Entry 5L5B (X-ray diffraction, 2.80 A resolution); this record covers chains F and G of the 28 polymer chains in the assembly.

Chain F:
Molecule: Probable proteasome subunit alpha type-7
Source organism: Saccharomyces cerevisiae (strain ATCC 204508 / S288c)
Notes: EC 3.4.25.1
UniProtKB: P21242 (PSA7_YEAST); residues -3 to 284 here correspond to UniProt positions 1-288 (UniProt number = residue number + 4)
Chain sequence (288 residues; numbered -3 to 284; the number before each row is that of its first residue; numbers below 1 keep their minus sign (Met-3 is residue -3)):
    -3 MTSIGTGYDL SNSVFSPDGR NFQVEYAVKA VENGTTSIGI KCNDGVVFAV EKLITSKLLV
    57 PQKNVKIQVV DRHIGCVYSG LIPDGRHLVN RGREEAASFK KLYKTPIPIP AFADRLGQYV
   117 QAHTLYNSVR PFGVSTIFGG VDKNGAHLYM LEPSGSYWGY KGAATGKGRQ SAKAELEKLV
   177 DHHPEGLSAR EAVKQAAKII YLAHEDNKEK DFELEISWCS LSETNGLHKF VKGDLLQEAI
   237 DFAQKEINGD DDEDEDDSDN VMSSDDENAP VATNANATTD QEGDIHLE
Not modelled in the structure: -3 to 1, 245-284
Swiss-Prot annotation at these positions:
  - modified residue: Thr-2 (N-acetylthreonine)

Chain G:
Molecule: Proteasome subunit alpha type-1
Source organism: Saccharomyces cerevisiae (strain ATCC 204508 / S288c)
Notes: EC 3.4.25.1
UniProtKB: P21243 (PSA1_YEAST); residues -8 to 243 here correspond to UniProt positions 1-252 (UniProt number = residue number + 9)
Chain sequence (252 residues; numbered -8 to 243; the number before each row is that of its first residue; numbers below 1 keep their minus sign (Met-8 is residue -8)):
    -8 MSGAAAASAA GYDRHITIFS PEGRLYQVEY AFKATNQTNI NSLAVRGKDC TVVISQKKVP
    52 DKLLDPTTVS YIFCISRTIG MVVNGPIPDA RNAALRAKAE AAEFRYKYGY DMPCDVLAKR
   112 MANLSQIYTQ RAYMRPLGVI LTFVSVDEEL GPSIYKTDPA GYYVGYKATA TGPKQQEITT
   172 NLENHFKKSK IDHINEESWE KVVEFAITHM IDALGTEFSK NDLEVGVATK DKFFTLSAEN
   232 IEERLVAIAE QD
Not modelled in the structure: -8 to 1, 243
Bound ions: Mg2+: Thr8, Tyr119, Arg122, Met125

Interface between chain F and chain G:
Contacting residue pairs (59):
  Thr2(F) - His6(G)
  Gly3(F) - His6(G)
  Tyr4(F) - Arg5(G)
  Tyr4(F) - His6(G)
  Tyr4(F) - Tyr21(G)
  Ser9(F) - Arg126(G)
  Val10(F) - His6(G)
  Val10(F) - Gln18(G)
  Phe11(F) - Gln18(G)  hydrogen bond (backbone-side chain)
  Phe11(F) - Tyr21(G)
  Phe11(F) - Ala25(G)  hydrophobic
  Phe11(F) - Arg126(G)
  Phe11(F) - Pro127(G)
  Ser12(F) - Tyr21(G)
  Pro13(F) - Tyr21(G)  hydrophobic
  Pro13(F) - Lys24(G)  hydrogen bond (backbone-side chain)
  Asp14(F) - Lys24(G)
  Gly15(F) - Tyr21(G)
  Gly15(F) - Ala25(G)
  Lys37(F) - Asp56(G)  salt bridge
  Asp110(F) - Arg82(G)
  Gln114(F) - Arg82(G)  hydrogen bond (side chain-backbone)
  Gln114(F) - Asn83(G)
  Gln114(F) - Leu86(G)
  Gln117(F) - Pro79(G)
  Gln117(F) - Asp80(G)
  Gln117(F) - Asn83(G)  hydrogen bond
  Gln117(F) - Arg126(G)
  Thr120(F) - Arg126(G)  hydrogen bond (backbone-side chain)
  Leu121(F) - Tyr124(G)
  Leu121(F) - Arg126(G)
  Tyr122(F) - Tyr124(G)
  Tyr122(F) - Met125(G)  hydrophobic
  Ser150(F) - Pro79(G)
  Ser152(F) - Ile78(G)
  Ser152(F) - Pro79(G)
  Tyr153(F) - Arg82(G)  hydrogen bond (backbone-side chain)
  Trp154(F) - Leu55(G)  hydrophobic
  Trp154(F) - Thr59(G)
  Trp154(F) - Val60(G)  hydrophobic
  Trp154(F) - Ser61(G)
  Trp154(F) - Tyr62(G)
  Trp154(F) - Ile78(G)  hydrophobic
  Trp154(F) - Arg82(G)
  Gly155(F) - Leu55(G)
  Gly155(F) - Asp56(G)  hydrogen bond (backbone-backbone)
  Gly155(F) - Thr59(G)  hydrogen bond (backbone-side chain)
  Tyr156(F) - Leu54(G)
  Tyr156(F) - Leu55(G)
  Tyr156(F) - Asp56(G)
  Lys157(F) - Lys53(G)
  Lys157(F) - Leu54(G)  hydrogen bond (backbone-backbone)
  Lys157(F) - Leu55(G)
  Gly158(F) - Leu54(G)
  Leu172(F) - Leu54(G)  hydrophobic
  Glu173(F) - Lys53(G)
  Glu173(F) - Leu54(G)
  Val176(F) - Leu54(G)  hydrophobic
  Asp177(F) - Lys53(G)  salt bridge
Other interface residues (no listed pair), chain F (32 interface residues in all): Tyr145, Gly151, Lys169
Other interface residues (no listed pair), chain G (28 interface residues in all): Ala22, Asp52, Leu128, Gly129

In short:
The interface between chain F and chain G involves 32 residues on one side and 28 on the other; the contacts
include 9 hydrogen bonds and 2 salt bridges. Polar contacts include Lys37(F)-Asp56(G), Asp177(F)-Lys53(G) and
Phe11(F)-Gln18(G).
Chain F is Probable proteasome subunit alpha type-7 and chain G is Proteasome subunit alpha type-1, both from
Saccharomyces cerevisiae (strain ATCC 204508 / S288c); the structure, Yeast 20S proteasome with human beta5i
(1-138) and human beta6 (97-111; 118-133), was determined by X-ray diffraction together with 5L52, 5L54, 5L55,
5L5A, 5L5D, 5L5E and 30 further entries from the same study.
